PDB entry 8PNG | X-ray diffraction, 1.94 A resolution | chains B and A

[Chain B (and A)]
Protein: Probable acyl-CoA dehydrogenase
Source organism: Pseudomonas aeruginosa PAO1
Notes: chain A of this document is another copy of the same molecule, construct and numbering; everything in this record applies to it too
UniProt: Q9I610 (Q9I610_PSEAE); residues 1-592 here = UniProt positions 1-592
Amino-acid sequence (594 residues; each row starts with the number of its first residue; numbers below 1 keep their minus sign (Gly-1 is residue -1)):
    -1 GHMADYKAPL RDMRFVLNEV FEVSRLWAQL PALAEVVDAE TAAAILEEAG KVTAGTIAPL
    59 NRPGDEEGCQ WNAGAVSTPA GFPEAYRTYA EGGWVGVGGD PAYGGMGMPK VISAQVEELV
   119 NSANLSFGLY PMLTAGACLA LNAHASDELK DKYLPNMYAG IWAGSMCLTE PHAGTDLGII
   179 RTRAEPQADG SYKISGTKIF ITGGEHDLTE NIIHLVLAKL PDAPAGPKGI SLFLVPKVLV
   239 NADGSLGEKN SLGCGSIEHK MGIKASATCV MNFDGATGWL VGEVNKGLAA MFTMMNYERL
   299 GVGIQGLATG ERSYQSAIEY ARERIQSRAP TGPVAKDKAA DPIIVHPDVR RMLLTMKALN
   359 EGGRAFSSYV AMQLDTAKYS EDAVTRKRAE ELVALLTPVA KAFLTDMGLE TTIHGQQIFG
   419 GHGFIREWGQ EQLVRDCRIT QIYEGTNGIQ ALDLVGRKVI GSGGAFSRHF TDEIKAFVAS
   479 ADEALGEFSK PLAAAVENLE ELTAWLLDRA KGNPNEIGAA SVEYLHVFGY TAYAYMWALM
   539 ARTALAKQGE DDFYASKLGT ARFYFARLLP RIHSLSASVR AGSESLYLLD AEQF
Not modelled in the structure: -1 to 2 (chain A: fully traced)
Construct notes: expression tag (-1 to 0)
Ligand contacts:
  - FAD (flavin-adenine dinucleotide), molecule 1: Met164, Cys165, Leu166, Thr167, Gly172, Thr173, Phe198, Ile199, Thr200, Lys258, Ile261, Thr266, Ile437, Ile440, Tyr441, Glu442, Thr444, Gly446, Ile447, Leu450
  - FAD, molecule 2: Arg322, Gln324, Ser325, Ile341, His344, Val347, Met350, Gln415, Ile416, Phe417, Gly418, Gly419, His420, Phe422
What the authors report for this chain:
  - catalytic residues: Glu442 (by similarity / conservation)
  - specificity-determining residues: Met130, Glu296, Gln303

[Chain B / chain A interface]
Pairs across the interface - 173 pairs, chain B then chain A:
  Pro169(B) with Arg322(A), hydrogen bond (backbone-side chain)
  His170(B) with Arg322(A); Gln324(A), hydrogen bond (backbone-side chain)
  Ala171(B) with Gln324(A)
  Gly172(B) with Gln324(A), hydrogen bond (backbone-side chain)
  Thr173(B) with Gln324(A), hydrogen bond (backbone-side chain)
  Asp174(B) with Gln324(A), hydrogen bond (backbone-side chain); Ser325(A)
  Phe198(B) with His420(A); Ile423(A), hydrophobic
  Glu256(B) with Ile423(A)
  His257(B) with Ile423(A); Arg424(A), hydrogen bond (backbone-backbone); Glu425(A), salt bridge
  Lys258(B) with Phe422(A); Arg424(A), hydrogen bond (backbone-side chain)
  Met259(B) with Gln414(A); Phe422(A), hydrogen bond (backbone-backbone); Glu429(A); Val432(A), hydrophobic
  Gly260(B) with Phe422(A)
  Ile261(B) with Phe422(A), hydrophobic
  Lys262(B) with Arg424(A)
  Tyr312(B) with Phe592(A)
  Ile316(B) with Phe592(A), hydrophobic
  Arg320(B) with Ala589(A), hydrogen bond (side chain-backbone); Glu590(A), hydrogen bond (side chain-backbone); Phe592(A), hydrogen bond (side chain-backbone)
  Arg322(B) with Pro169(A), hydrogen bond (side chain-backbone); His170(A)
  Gln324(B) with His170(A); Ala171(A); Gly172(A); Thr173(A); Asp174(A)
  Ser325(B) with Thr173(A); Asp174(A), hydrogen bond (backbone-side chain)
  Pro328(B) with Pro512(A); Asn513(A)
  Thr329(B) with Asn513(A)
  Ala337(B) with Ile177(A)
  Ala338(B) with Asp174(A)
  Ile342(B) with Ala589(A), hydrophobic; Phe592(A), hydrophobic
  Val343(B) with Tyr585(A), hydrogen bond (backbone-side chain)
  His344(B) with Tyr585(A)
  Pro345(B) with Asn513(A); Gly516(A); Ala517(A); Leu584(A); Tyr585(A)
  Asp346(B) with Gly446(A); Val520(A)
  Arg348(B) with Leu584(A), hydrogen bond (side chain-backbone); Tyr585(A); Leu587(A), hydrogen bond (side chain-backbone); Ala589(A); Phe592(A)
  Arg349(B) with Val520(A)
  Leu351(B) with Phe592(A), hydrophobic
  Leu352(B) with Ser583(A); Leu584(A); Phe592(A), hydrophobic
  Lys355(B) with Gln591(A); Phe592(A)
  Leu407(B) with Ile411(A), hydrophobic
  Ile411(B) with Arg436(A), hydrogen bond (backbone-side chain)
  Gln414(B) with Met259(A); Arg436(A)
  Gln415(B) with Arg436(A), hydrogen bond; Gln439(A), hydrogen bond (side chain-backbone); Ile440(A)
  Gly418(B) with Ile440(A)
  Gly419(B) with Phe198(A); Ile440(A)
  His420(B) with Phe198(A)
  Phe422(B) with Lys258(A); Met259(A), hydrogen bond (backbone-backbone); Gly260(A); Ile261(A), hydrophobic; Arg433(A); Ile437(A)
  Ile423(B) with Phe198(A), hydrophobic; Glu256(A); His257(A)
  Arg424(B) with His257(A), hydrogen bond (backbone-backbone); Lys258(A), hydrogen bond (side chain-backbone); Met259(A); Lys262(A)
  Glu425(B) with His257(A), salt bridge
  Glu429(B) with Met259(A)
  Val432(B) with Met259(A), hydrophobic
  Arg433(B) with Phe422(A); Arg433(A)
  Arg436(B) with Ile411(A), hydrogen bond (side chain-backbone); Gln414(A); Gln415(A), hydrogen bond
  Ile437(B) with Phe422(A)
  Gln439(B) with Gln415(A), hydrogen bond (backbone-side chain)
  Ile440(B) with Gln415(A); Gly418(A); Gly419(A)
  Gly446(B) with Asp346(A)
  Pro512(B) with Pro328(A)
  Asn513(B) with Pro328(A); Thr329(A); Pro345(A)
  Gly516(B) with Pro345(A)
  Ala517(B) with Pro345(A); Arg565(A), hydrogen bond (backbone-side chain)
  Val520(B) with Asp346(A); Arg349(A)
  Glu521(B) with Arg565(A), salt bridge
  Asp550(B) with Gln591(A), hydrogen bond
  Ala553(B) with Leu587(A); Gln591(A)
  Ser554(B) with Leu587(A); Gln591(A), hydrogen bond (side chain-backbone)
  Gly557(B) with Leu587(A)
  Thr558(B) with Leu587(A)
  Arg560(B) with Leu586(A)
  Phe561(B) with Ser583(A); Leu584(A), hydrophobic
  Ala564(B) with Ala579(A)
  Arg565(B) with Ala517(A), hydrogen bond (side chain-backbone); Glu521(A), salt bridge; Ser576(A), hydrogen bond (backbone-side chain); Ala579(A); Gly580(A), hydrogen bond (side chain-backbone); Ser583(A)
  Pro568(B) with Ser572(A), hydrogen bond (backbone-side chain); Ala575(A), hydrophobic
  Arg569(B) with Ser572(A), hydrogen bond (backbone-side chain)
  His571(B) with Ser572(A)
  Ser572(B) with Pro568(A), hydrogen bond (side chain-backbone); Arg569(A), hydrogen bond (side chain-backbone); His571(A), hydrogen bond (side chain-backbone); Ser572(A), hydrogen bond (side chain-backbone)
  Ser576(B) with Arg565(A), hydrogen bond (side chain-backbone)
  Ala579(B) with Ala564(A)
  Gly580(B) with Arg565(A), hydrogen bond (backbone-side chain)
  Ser583(B) with Leu352(A); Phe561(A); Ala564(A); Arg565(A)
  Leu584(B) with Pro345(A); Arg348(A), hydrogen bond (backbone-side chain); Leu352(A); Arg565(A)
  Tyr585(B) with Val343(A), hydrogen bond (side chain-backbone); His344(A); Pro345(A); Arg348(A)
  Leu586(B) with Gly557(A); Arg560(A)
  Leu587(B) with Arg348(A), hydrogen bond (backbone-side chain); Ala553(A); Ser554(A); Gly557(A)
  Ala589(B) with Arg320(A), hydrogen bond (backbone-side chain); Ile342(A), hydrophobic
  Glu590(B) with Arg320(A), hydrogen bond (backbone-side chain)
  Gln591(B) with Asp550(A), hydrogen bond; Ala553(A); Ser554(A), hydrogen bond (backbone-side chain)
  Phe592(B) with Tyr312(A), hydrogen bond (backbone-side chain); Ile316(A), hydrophobic; Arg320(A); Ile342(A), hydrophobic; Arg348(A); Leu351(A), hydrophobic; Leu352(A), hydrophobic; Lys355(A)
Interface residues without a listed pair, chain B (94 interface residues in all): Ile323, Thr444, Asn445, Ala518, Ser519, Ile570, Ala575, Val577, Ser581, Asp588
Interface residues without a listed pair, chain A (92 interface residues in all): Ile197, Ile323, Leu407, Thr444, Asn445, Asn511, Thr558, Ile570, Val577, Asp588

[Overview]
The interface between chain B and chain A involves 94 residues on one side and 92 on the other; the contacts
include 47 hydrogen bonds and 4 salt bridges. Polar contacts include His257(B)-Glu425(A), Glu521(B)-Arg565(A)
and Pro169(B)-Arg322(A). Bound to chain B: flavin-adenine dinucleotide. From the paper: the catalytic residue
Glu442(B); specificity determinants Met130(B), Glu296(B) and Gln303(B).
Both chains are Probable acyl-CoA dehydrogenase (Pseudomonas aeruginosa PAO1). Entry 8PNG (Crystal structure
of the apo acyl-CoA dehydrogenase FadE2 (PA0508) from Pseudomonas aeruginosa) was determined by X-ray
diffraction (same publication as 8R1E).
